Entry 7PRO (electron microscopy, 3.00 A resolution); this record covers chains A and B.

# Chain A (and B)
Protein: Putative iron-sulfur protein
From: Chaetomium thermophilum (strain DSM 1495 / CBS 144.50 / IMI 039719)
Notes: chain B of this document is another copy of the same molecule, construct and numbering; everything in this record applies to it too
UniProt: G0SBE6 (G0SBE6_CHATD); residue numbers follow UniProt; this construct covers 1-700
Amino-acid sequence (700 residues; each row starts with the number of its first residue):
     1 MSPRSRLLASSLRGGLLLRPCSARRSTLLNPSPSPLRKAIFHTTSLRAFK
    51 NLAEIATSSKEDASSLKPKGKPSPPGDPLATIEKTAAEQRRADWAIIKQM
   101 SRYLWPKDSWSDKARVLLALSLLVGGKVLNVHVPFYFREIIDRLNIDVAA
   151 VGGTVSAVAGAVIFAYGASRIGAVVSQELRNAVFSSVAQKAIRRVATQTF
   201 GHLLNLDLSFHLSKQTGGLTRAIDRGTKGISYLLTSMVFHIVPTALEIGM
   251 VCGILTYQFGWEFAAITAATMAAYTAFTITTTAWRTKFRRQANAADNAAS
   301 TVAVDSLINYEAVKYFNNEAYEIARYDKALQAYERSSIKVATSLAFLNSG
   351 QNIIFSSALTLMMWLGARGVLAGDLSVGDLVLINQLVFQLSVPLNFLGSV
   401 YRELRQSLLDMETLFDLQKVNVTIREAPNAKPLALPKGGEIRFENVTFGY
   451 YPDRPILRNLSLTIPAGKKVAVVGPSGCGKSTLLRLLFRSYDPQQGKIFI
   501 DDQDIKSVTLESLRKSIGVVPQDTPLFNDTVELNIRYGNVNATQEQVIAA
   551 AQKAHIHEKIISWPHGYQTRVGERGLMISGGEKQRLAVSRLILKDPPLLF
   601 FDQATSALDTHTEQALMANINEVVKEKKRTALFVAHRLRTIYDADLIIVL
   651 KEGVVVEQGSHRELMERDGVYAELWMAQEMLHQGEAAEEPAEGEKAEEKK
Not modelled in the structure: 1-94, 675-700
Construct notes: engineered mutation Gln603 (Glu in G0SBE6)
Reported in the primary citation:
  - mutagenesis - R285A/Q351A, R289A/R402A, R289A/Q351A/R402A: decreased binding to cluster

# Interface between chain A and chain B
Residue-residue contacts - 207 pairs, chain A then chain B:
  Phe137(A) - Met363(B)  hydrophobic
  Phe137(A) - Asn384(B)
  Ile140(A) - Met363(B)  hydrophobic
  Ile141(A) - Val377(B)
  Ile141(A) - Leu380(B)  hydrophobic
  Ile141(A) - Val381(B)  hydrophobic
  Leu144(A) - Ala367(B)  hydrophobic
  Leu144(A) - Val370(B)
  Leu144(A) - Leu371(B)  hydrophobic
  Leu144(A) - Val377(B)
  Leu144(A) - Leu380(B)  hydrophobic
  Asn145(A) - Asn145(B)  hydrogen bond
  Asn145(A) - Val377(B)
  Val148(A) - Val370(B)
  Val148(A) - Leu371(B)
  Thr154(A) - Leu371(B)
  Val155(A) - Trp364(B)
  Val155(A) - Ala367(B)
  Val155(A) - Arg368(B)
  Val155(A) - Leu371(B)  hydrophobic
  Ser156(A) - Trp364(B)
  Val158(A) - Leu371(B)  hydrophobic
  Gly160(A) - Trp364(B)
  Ile163(A) - Thr360(B)
  Ile163(A) - Trp364(B)  hydrophobic
  Ile163(A) - Ala367(B)  hydrophobic
  Phe164(A) - Trp364(B)  hydrophobic
  Tyr166(A) - Met363(B)  hydrophobic
  Tyr166(A) - Asn384(B)  hydrogen bond
  Gly167(A) - Thr360(B)
  Arg170(A) - Asn352(B)
  Arg170(A) - Ser356(B)
  Arg170(A) - Leu359(B)
  Arg170(A) - Phe388(B)
  Ile171(A) - Ile353(B)  hydrophobic
  Ile171(A) - Ser356(B)
  Val174(A) - Asn352(B)
  Glu178(A) - Ala345(B)
  Glu178(A) - Asn348(B)  hydrogen bond
  Glu178(A) - Ser349(B)
  Ser185(A) - Ala341(B)
  Ser186(A) - Ile338(B)
  Gln189(A) - Tyr333(B)
  Gln189(A) - Glu334(B)
  Gln189(A) - Ser337(B)
  Lys190(A) - Glu334(B)  salt bridge
  Arg193(A) - Asp327(B)  salt bridge
  Arg193(A) - Leu330(B)
  Arg193(A) - Gln331(B)
  Arg193(A) - Glu334(B)  salt bridge
  Ala196(A) - Tyr326(B)
  Ala196(A) - Leu330(B)  hydrophobic
  Thr197(A) - Ile323(B)
  Phe200(A) - Ala303(B)
  Phe200(A) - Ser306(B)
  Phe200(A) - Leu307(B)  hydrophobic
  Phe200(A) - Glu322(B)
  Phe200(A) - Ile323(B)
  Phe200(A) - Tyr326(B)  hydrophobic
  Gly201(A) - Ile323(B)
  Leu204(A) - Ser306(B)
  Leu204(A) - Tyr310(B)
  Leu204(A) - Val313(B)  hydrophobic
  Leu204(A) - Lys314(B)  hydrogen bond (backbone-side chain)
  Leu204(A) - Glu319(B)
  Leu204(A) - Glu322(B)
  Leu206(A) - Tyr310(B)  hydrogen bond (backbone-side chain)
  Asp207(A) - Tyr310(B)
  Leu208(A) - Tyr310(B)  hydrogen bond (backbone-side chain)
  Leu208(A) - Glu311(B)
  His211(A) - Leu307(B)
  His211(A) - Tyr310(B)
  Thr220(A) - Val304(B)
  Ile223(A) - Tyr326(B)
  Asp224(A) - Ser300(B)
  Ser300(A) - Asp224(B)
  Thr301(A) - Asn528(B)
  Ala303(A) - Phe200(B)
  Val304(A) - Thr220(B)
  Asp305(A) - Phe527(B)
  Asp305(A) - Asn528(B)
  Ser306(A) - Phe200(B)
  Ser306(A) - Leu204(B)
  Leu307(A) - Phe200(B)  hydrophobic
  Leu307(A) - His211(B)
  Asn309(A) - Pro525(B)
  Asn309(A) - Leu526(B)
  Asn309(A) - Phe527(B)
  Tyr310(A) - Leu204(B)
  Tyr310(A) - Leu206(B)  hydrogen bond (side chain-backbone)
  Tyr310(A) - Asp207(B)
  Tyr310(A) - Leu208(B)
  Tyr310(A) - His211(B)
  Glu311(A) - Leu208(B)
  Ala312(A) - Pro525(B)  hydrophobic
  Ala312(A) - Tyr537(B)
  Val313(A) - Leu204(B)  hydrophobic
  Val313(A) - Tyr537(B)
  Lys314(A) - Leu204(B)  hydrogen bond (side chain-backbone)
  Lys314(A) - Phe488(B)
  Lys314(A) - Arg514(B)
  Tyr315(A) - Leu484(B)
  Tyr315(A) - Phe488(B)  hydrophobic
  Tyr315(A) - Arg514(B)
  Tyr315(A) - Val519(B)  hydrophobic
  Tyr315(A) - Lys594(B)  hydrogen bond (backbone-side chain)
  Phe316(A) - Tyr537(B)
  Phe316(A) - Gly538(B)
  Phe316(A) - Arg590(B)
  Asn317(A) - Glu511(B)
  Asn317(A) - Arg514(B)
  Asn317(A) - Lys515(B)
  Asn318(A) - Tyr537(B)  hydrogen bond (side chain-backbone)
  Glu319(A) - Leu204(B)
  Glu319(A) - Glu511(B)
  Tyr321(A) - Leu533(B)
  Tyr321(A) - Tyr537(B)  hydrophobic
  Tyr321(A) - Val540(B)  hydrophobic
  Glu322(A) - Phe200(B)
  Glu322(A) - Phe527(B)
  Glu322(A) - Tyr537(B)  hydrogen bond
  Ile323(A) - Thr197(B)
  Ile323(A) - Phe200(B)
  Ile323(A) - Gly201(B)
  Tyr326(A) - Ala196(B)
  Tyr326(A) - Phe200(B)  hydrophobic
  Tyr326(A) - Ile223(B)
  Asp327(A) - Arg193(B)  salt bridge
  Leu330(A) - Arg193(B)
  Leu330(A) - Ala196(B)  hydrophobic
  Gln331(A) - Arg193(B)
  Tyr333(A) - Gln189(B)
  Glu334(A) - Gln189(B)
  Glu334(A) - Lys190(B)  salt bridge
  Glu334(A) - Arg193(B)  salt bridge
  Ser337(A) - Gln189(B)
  Ile338(A) - Ser186(B)
  Ala341(A) - Ser185(B)
  Ala345(A) - Glu178(B)
  Asn348(A) - Glu178(B)  hydrogen bond
  Ser349(A) - Glu178(B)
  Asn352(A) - Arg170(B)
  Asn352(A) - Val174(B)
  Ile353(A) - Ile171(B)  hydrophobic
  Ser356(A) - Arg170(B)
  Ser356(A) - Ile171(B)
  Leu359(A) - Arg170(B)
  Thr360(A) - Ile163(B)
  Thr360(A) - Gly167(B)
  Met363(A) - Phe137(B)  hydrophobic
  Met363(A) - Ile140(B)  hydrophobic
  Met363(A) - Tyr166(B)  hydrophobic
  Trp364(A) - Val155(B)
  Trp364(A) - Ser156(B)
  Trp364(A) - Gly160(B)
  Trp364(A) - Ile163(B)  hydrophobic
  Trp364(A) - Phe164(B)  hydrophobic
  Ala367(A) - Leu144(B)  hydrophobic
  Ala367(A) - Val155(B)
  Ala367(A) - Ile163(B)  hydrophobic
  Arg368(A) - Val155(B)
  Val370(A) - Leu144(B)
  Val370(A) - Val148(B)
  Leu371(A) - Leu144(B)  hydrophobic
  Leu371(A) - Val148(B)
  Leu371(A) - Thr154(B)
  Leu371(A) - Val155(B)  hydrophobic
  Leu371(A) - Val158(B)  hydrophobic
  Val377(A) - Ile141(B)
  Val377(A) - Leu144(B)
  Val377(A) - Asn145(B)
  Leu380(A) - Ile141(B)  hydrophobic
  Leu380(A) - Leu144(B)  hydrophobic
  Val381(A) - Ile141(B)  hydrophobic
  Asn384(A) - Phe137(B)
  Asn384(A) - Tyr166(B)  hydrogen bond
  Gln385(A) - Gln385(B)
  Phe388(A) - Arg170(B)
  Phe388(A) - Phe388(B)  hydrophobic
  Leu484(A) - Tyr315(B)
  Phe488(A) - Lys314(B)
  Phe488(A) - Tyr315(B)  hydrophobic
  Glu511(A) - Asn317(B)
  Glu511(A) - Glu319(B)
  Arg514(A) - Lys314(B)
  Arg514(A) - Tyr315(B)
  Arg514(A) - Asn317(B)
  Lys515(A) - Asn317(B)
  Val519(A) - Tyr315(B)  hydrophobic
  Pro525(A) - Asn309(B)
  Pro525(A) - Ala312(B)  hydrophobic
  Leu526(A) - Asn309(B)
  Phe527(A) - Asp305(B)
  Phe527(A) - Asn309(B)
  Phe527(A) - Glu322(B)
  Asn528(A) - Thr301(B)
  Asn528(A) - Asp305(B)
  Leu533(A) - Tyr321(B)
  Tyr537(A) - Ala312(B)
  Tyr537(A) - Val313(B)
  Tyr537(A) - Phe316(B)
  Tyr537(A) - Asn318(B)  hydrogen bond (backbone-side chain)
  Tyr537(A) - Tyr321(B)  hydrophobic
  Tyr537(A) - Glu322(B)  hydrogen bond
  Gly538(A) - Phe316(B)
  Val540(A) - Tyr321(B)  hydrophobic
  Lys594(A) - Tyr315(B)  hydrogen bond (side chain-backbone)
Interface residues without a listed pair, chain A (119 interface residues in all): Ile146, Val175, Ala182, Leu203, Asn205, Leu212, Thr216, Leu219, Ile308, Arg325, Thr342, Leu344, Ala372, Gly373, Ile517, Asp529, Arg590, Leu591
Interface residues without a listed pair, chain B (119 interface residues in all): Ile146, Val175, Ala182, Leu203, Asn205, Leu212, Thr216, Leu219, Ile308, Arg325, Thr342, Leu344, Ala372, Gly373, Ile517, Asp529, Leu591

# Overview
Chain A and chain B each contribute 119 residues to their interface, with 16 hydrogen bonds and 6 salt
bridges. Polar pairs include Lys190(A)-Glu334(B), Arg193(A)-Asp327(B) and Arg193(A)-Glu334(B). From the paper:
R285A/Q351A, R289A/R402A and R289A/Q351A/R402A of chain A reduce binding to cluster.
Both chains are Putative iron-sulfur protein (Chaetomium thermophilum (strain DSM 1495 / CBS 144.50 / IMI
039719)). Entry 7PRO (Structure of CtAtm1 in the inward-open with Glutathione-complexed [2Fe-2S] cluster
bound) was determined by electron microscopy (same publication as 7PQX, 7PR1, 7PRU and 7PSD).
